PDB entry 5V08 | X-ray diffraction, 2.81 A resolution | chains Z and A of the 3 polymer chains in the assembly

[Chain Z]
Name: Exonuclease 1
Organism: Homo sapiens
Notes: EC 3.1.-.-
UniProt: Q9UQ84 (EXO1_HUMAN); residues 1-352 here = UniProt positions 1-352
Chain sequence (352 residues; each row starts with the number of its first residue):
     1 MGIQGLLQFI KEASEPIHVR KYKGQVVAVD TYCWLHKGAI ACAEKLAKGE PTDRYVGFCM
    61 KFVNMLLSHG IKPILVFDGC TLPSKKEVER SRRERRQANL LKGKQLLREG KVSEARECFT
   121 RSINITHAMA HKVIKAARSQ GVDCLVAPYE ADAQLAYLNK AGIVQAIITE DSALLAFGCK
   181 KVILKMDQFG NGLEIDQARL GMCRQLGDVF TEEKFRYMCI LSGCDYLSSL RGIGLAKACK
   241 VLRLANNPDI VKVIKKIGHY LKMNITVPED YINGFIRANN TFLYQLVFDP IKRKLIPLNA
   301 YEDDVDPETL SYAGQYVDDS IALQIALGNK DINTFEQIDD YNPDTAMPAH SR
Disordered / not traced: 1-2, 346-352
Construct notes: engineered mutation Ala173 (Asp in Q9UQ84)
Ion coordination: Mg2+ site 1: Asp152, Asp171 (shared with 1 residue of chain B); Mg2+ site 2: Asp152 (shared with 2 residues of chain B); Na+: Ser222, Ser229, Ile233 (shared with DT4(A) of chain A)
Swiss-Prot annotation at these positions:
  - binding site (Mg(2+)): Asp30, Asp78, Glu150, Asp152, Asp171, Asp225, Asp270
  - natural variant: Glu109 (E109K: Abrogates exonuclease activity)
  - mutagenesis: Asp78 (D78A: Abrogates double-stranded DNA exonuclease activity and endonuclease activity against 5'-overhanging flap structures. Also reduces DNA-binding to 5'-overhanging flap structures), Asp225 (D225A: Abrogates double-stranded DNA exonuclease activity and endonuclease activity against 5'-overhanging flap structures. Also enhances DNA-binding to 5'-overhanging flap structures)
Reported in the primary citation:
  - mutagenesis - Y32A (20-fold), H36A (150-fold): decreased catalytic activity (citing earlier work)
  - catalytic residues: Asp30, Asp78, Asp152, Asp171 (by similarity / conservation)

[Chain A]
Molecule: 13-nt DNA strand
Sequence (13 nucleotides; numbered 1 to 13; the number before each row is that of its first residue):
     1 CGCTAGTCGA CAT
Ion coordination: Na+: DT4 (shared with Ser222(Z), Ser229(Z), Ile233(Z) of chain Z)

[Interface between chain Z and chain A]
Pairs across the interface (23; chain Z residue first):
  Lys37(Z) with DC11(A), sugar contact
  Ile40(Z) with DA10(A), base contact; DC11(A), base contact
  Ala41(Z) with DC11(A), base contact
  Arg54(Z) with DT13(A), salt bridge to the phosphate
  Phe58(Z) with DC11(A), phosphate contact; DA12(A), phosphate contact
  Arg116(Z) with DC11(A), base contact
  Arg121(Z) with DC8(A), base contact; DG9(A), hydrogen bond to the base
  Ser229(Z) with DT4(A), phosphate contact
  Leu230(Z) with DT4(A), phosphate contact
  Arg231(Z) with DT4(A), phosphate contact; DA5(A), salt bridge to the phosphate
  Gly232(Z) with DC3(A), sugar contact; DT4(A), hydrogen bond to the phosphate
  Ile233(Z) with DC3(A), hydrogen bond to the phosphate; DT4(A), hydrogen bond to the phosphate
  Gly234(Z) with DC3(A), hydrogen bond to the phosphate
  Leu235(Z) with DC3(A), phosphate contact
  Ala236(Z) with DG2(A), sugar contact; DC3(A), hydrogen bond to the phosphate
  Lys237(Z) with DC3(A), hydrogen bond to the phosphate
Interface residues without a listed pair, chain Z (19 interface residues in all): Gln4, Lys61, Glu117

[Summary]
The interface between chain Z and chain A involves 19 residues on one side and 10 on the other, with 7
hydrogen bonds and 2 salt bridges. Among the polar pairs are Arg121(Z)-DG9(A), Gly232(Z)-DT4(A) and
Ile233(Z)-DC3(A). The paper reports catalytic residues Asp30(Z), Asp78(Z) and Asp152(Z) among others; Y32A and
H36A of chain Z reduce catalytic activity.
Chain Z is Exonuclease 1 (Homo sapiens) and chain A is a 13-nt DNA strand; the structure, Crystal structure of
human exonuclease 1 Exo1 (D173A) in complex with 5' recessed-end DNA (rVI), was determined by X-ray
diffraction (same publication as 5UZV, 5V04, 5V05, 5V06, 5V07, 5V09 and 4 further entries).
